Entry 6F8L (electron microscopy, 8.00 A resolution (low resolution: residue-level contacts below are approximate; hydrogen-bond / salt-bridge calls are withheld)); this record covers chains P and R of the 18 polymer chains in the assembly.

[Chain P (and R)]
Protein: Type IV pilus assembly protein PilF
Organism: Thermus thermophilus (strain HB8 / ATCC 27634 / DSM 579)
Notes: chain R of this document is another copy of the same molecule, construct and numbering; everything in this record applies to it too
Reference sequence: Q5SLC9 (Q5SLC9_THET8); residue numbers follow UniProt; this construct covers 1-889
Amino-acid sequence (913 residues; numbered 1 to 913; the number before each row is that of its first residue):
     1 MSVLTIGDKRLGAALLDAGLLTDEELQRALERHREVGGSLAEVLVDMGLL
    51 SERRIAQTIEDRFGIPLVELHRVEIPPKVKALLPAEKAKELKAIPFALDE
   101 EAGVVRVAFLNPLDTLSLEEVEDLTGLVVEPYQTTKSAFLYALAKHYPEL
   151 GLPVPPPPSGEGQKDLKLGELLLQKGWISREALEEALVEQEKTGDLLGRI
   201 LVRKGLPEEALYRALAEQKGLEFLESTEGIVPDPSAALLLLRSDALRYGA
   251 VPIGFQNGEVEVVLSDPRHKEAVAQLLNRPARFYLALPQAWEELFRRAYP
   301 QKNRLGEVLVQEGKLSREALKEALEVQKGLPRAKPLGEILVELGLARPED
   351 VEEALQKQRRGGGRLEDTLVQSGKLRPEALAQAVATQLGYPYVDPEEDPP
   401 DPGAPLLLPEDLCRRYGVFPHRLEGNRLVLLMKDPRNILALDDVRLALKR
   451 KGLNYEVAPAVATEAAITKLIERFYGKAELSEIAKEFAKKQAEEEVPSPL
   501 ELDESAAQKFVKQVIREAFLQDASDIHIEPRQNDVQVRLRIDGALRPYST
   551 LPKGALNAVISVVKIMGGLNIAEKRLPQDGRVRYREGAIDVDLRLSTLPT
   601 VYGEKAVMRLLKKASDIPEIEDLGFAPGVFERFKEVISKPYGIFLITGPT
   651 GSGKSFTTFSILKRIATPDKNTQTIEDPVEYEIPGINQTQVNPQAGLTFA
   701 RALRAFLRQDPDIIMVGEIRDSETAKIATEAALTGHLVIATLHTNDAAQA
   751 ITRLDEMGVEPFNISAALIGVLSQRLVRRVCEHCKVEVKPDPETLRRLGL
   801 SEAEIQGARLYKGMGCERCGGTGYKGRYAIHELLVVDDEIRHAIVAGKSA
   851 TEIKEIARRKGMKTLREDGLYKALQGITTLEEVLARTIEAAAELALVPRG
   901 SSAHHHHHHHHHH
Disordered / not traced: 1-162, 300-913 (chain R: 1-329, 476-913)
Sequence notes: expression tag (890-913)
UniProt features mapped onto this chain:
  - binding site (ATP): G651 to F656
  - binding site (Zn(2+)): C781, C784, C816, C819

[How chain P and chain R interact]
Contacting residue pairs (25):
  K164(P) - E396(R)
  K164(P) - E397(R)
  D165(P) - E397(R)
  L166(P) - E397(R)
  Q174(P) - P377(R)
  K175(P) - D394(R)
  G176(P) - E378(R)
  G176(P) - Q382(R)
  W177(P) - Y392(R)
  A210(P) - Y392(R)
  R213(P) - P391(R)
  R213(P) - Y392(R)
  A216(P) - D398(R)
  E217(P) - Y392(R)
  E217(P) - V393(R)
  E217(P) - D394(R)
  E217(P) - E397(R)
  E217(P) - D398(R)
  Q218(P) - E397(R)
  G220(P) - E397(R)
  G220(P) - P399(R)
  L221(P) - D398(R)
  L221(P) - P399(R)
  E222(P) - R422(R)
  F223(P) - R422(R)
Interface residues without a listed pair, chain P (17 interface residues in all): E209

[Summary]
The interface between chain P and chain R involves 17 residues on one side and 12 on the other. Curated
annotation (UniProt) lists 6 ATP-binding residues and 4 Zn2+-binding residues on chain P.
Both chains are Type IV pilus assembly protein PilF (Thermus thermophilus (strain HB8 / ATCC 27634 / DSM
579)). Entry 6F8L (Thermus thermophilus PilF ATPase (AMPPNP-bound form)) was determined by electron microscopy
together with 5OIU and 6EJF from the same study.
